3REJ - chains E and I of the 10 polymer chains in the assembly; structure by X-ray diffraction, 2.55 A resolution.

Chain E:
Protein: Histone H3.2
From: Xenopus laevis
UniProt: P84233 (H32_XENLA); residues 1-135 here correspond to UniProt positions 2-136 (UniProt number = residue number + 1)
Sequence (135 residues; each row starts with the number of its first residue):
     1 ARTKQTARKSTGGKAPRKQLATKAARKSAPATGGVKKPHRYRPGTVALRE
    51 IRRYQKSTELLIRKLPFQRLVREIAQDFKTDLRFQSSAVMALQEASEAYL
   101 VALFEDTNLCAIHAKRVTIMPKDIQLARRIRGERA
Not modelled in the structure: 1-38
Construct notes: variant Ala102 (Gly103 in P84233)
UniProt features mapped onto this chain:
  - modified residue: Arg2 (Asymmetric dimethylarginine), Thr3 (Phosphothreonine), Lys4 (Allysine), Gln5 (5-glutamyl dopamine), Thr6 (Phosphothreonine), Arg8 (Citrulline), Lys9 (N6,N6,N6-trimethyllysine), Ser10 (ADP-ribosylserine), Thr11 (Phosphothreonine), Lys14 (N6-(2-hydroxyisobutyryl)lysine), Arg17 (Asymmetric dimethylarginine), Lys18 (N6-(2-hydroxyisobutyryl)lysine), Lys23 (N6-(2-hydroxyisobutyryl)lysine), Arg26 (Citrulline), Lys27 (N6,N6,N6-trimethyllysine), Ser28 (ADP-ribosylserine), Lys36 (N6,N6,N6-trimethyllysine), Lys37 (N6-methyllysine), Tyr41 (Phosphotyrosine), Lys56 (N6,N6,N6-trimethyllysine) and 8 more in UniProt
  - lipidation: Cys110 (S-palmitoyl cysteine)

Chain I:
Molecule: 146-nt DNA strand
Sequence (146 nucleotides; numbered -72 to 73; the number before each row is that of its first residue; numbers below 1 keep their minus sign (DA-72 is residue -72)):
   -72 ATCTCCAAATATCCCTTGCGGATCGTAGAAAAAGTGTGTCAAACTGCGCT
   -22 ATCAAAGGGAAACTTCAACTGAATTCAGTTGAAGTTTCCCTTTGATAGCG
    28 CAGTTTGACACACTTTTTCTACGATCCGCAAGGGATATTTGGAGAT
Metal / ion sites: Mn2+ site 1 near DG-53 (its only coordinating residue here); Mn2+ site 2 near DG-14 (its only coordinating residue here); Mn2+ site 3 near DG27 (its only coordinating residue here); Mn2+ site 4 near DG68 (its only coordinating residue here)

How chain E and chain I interact:
Contacting residue pairs - 29 pairs, chain E then chain I:
  His39(E) - DC-67(I)  phosphate contact
  Arg40(E) - DA9(I)  hydrogen bond to the base
  Arg40(E) - DA10(I)  hydrogen bond to the sugar
  Tyr41(E) - DC-67(I)  sugar contact
  Tyr41(E) - DA-66(I)  sugar contact
  Tyr41(E) - DA9(I)  sugar contact
  Tyr41(E) - DA10(I)  hydrogen bond to the phosphate
  Arg42(E) - DA9(I)  sugar contact
  Pro43(E) - DG8(I)  phosphate contact
  Pro43(E) - DA9(I)  sugar contact
  Gly44(E) - DG8(I)  hydrogen bond to the phosphate
  Gly44(E) - DA9(I)  hydrogen bond to the phosphate
  Thr45(E) - DA9(I)  hydrogen bond to the phosphate
  Val46(E) - DA9(I)  hydrogen bond to the phosphate
  Val46(E) - DA10(I)  phosphate contact
  Ala47(E) - DA9(I)  hydrogen bond to the phosphate
  Arg49(E) - DA-66(I)  phosphate contact
  Arg49(E) - DA-65(I)  salt bridge to the phosphate
  Lys56(E) - DA-64(I)  phosphate contact
  Arg63(E) - DC17(I)  sugar contact
  Arg63(E) - DT18(I)  phosphate contact
  Lys64(E) - DT18(I)  hydrogen bond to the phosphate
  Leu65(E) - DC17(I)  phosphate contact
  Leu65(E) - DT18(I)  hydrogen bond to the phosphate
  Pro66(E) - DC17(I)  phosphate contact
  Arg69(E) - DC17(I)  salt bridge to the phosphate
  Asp81(E) - DG27(I)  phosphate contact
  Arg83(E) - DC26(I)  hydrogen bond to the phosphate
  Arg83(E) - DG27(I)  salt bridge to the phosphate
Also at the interface, not in a pair above, chain E (19 interface residues in all): Lys115
Also at the interface, not in a pair above, chain I (12 interface residues in all): DG-2

Summary:
19 residues of chain E and 12 residues of chain I are in contact, with 11 hydrogen bonds and 3 salt bridges.
Polar contacts include Arg40(E)-DA9(I), Arg40(E)-DA10(I) and Tyr41(E)-DA10(I).
Here chain E is Histone H3.2 (Xenopus laevis) and chain I is a 146-nt DNA strand. Entry 3REJ (2.55 Angstrom
Crystal Structure of the Nucleosome Core Particle Assembled with a 146 bp Alpha-Satellite DNA ...) was
determined by X-ray diffraction (same publication as 3REH, 3REI, 3REK and 3REL).
